PDB entry 8K9G | electron microscopy, 3.49 A resolution | chains B and F of the 8 polymer chains in the assembly

== Chain B (and F) ==
Molecule: TIR domain-containing protein
From: Thermoflavifilum thermophilum
Notes: chain F of this document is another copy of the same molecule, construct and numbering; everything in this record applies to it too
UniProt: A0A1I7NFG5 (A0A1I7NFG5_9BACT); residue numbers follow UniProt; this construct covers 1-450
Amino-acid sequence (450 residues; row label = number of the first residue in the row):
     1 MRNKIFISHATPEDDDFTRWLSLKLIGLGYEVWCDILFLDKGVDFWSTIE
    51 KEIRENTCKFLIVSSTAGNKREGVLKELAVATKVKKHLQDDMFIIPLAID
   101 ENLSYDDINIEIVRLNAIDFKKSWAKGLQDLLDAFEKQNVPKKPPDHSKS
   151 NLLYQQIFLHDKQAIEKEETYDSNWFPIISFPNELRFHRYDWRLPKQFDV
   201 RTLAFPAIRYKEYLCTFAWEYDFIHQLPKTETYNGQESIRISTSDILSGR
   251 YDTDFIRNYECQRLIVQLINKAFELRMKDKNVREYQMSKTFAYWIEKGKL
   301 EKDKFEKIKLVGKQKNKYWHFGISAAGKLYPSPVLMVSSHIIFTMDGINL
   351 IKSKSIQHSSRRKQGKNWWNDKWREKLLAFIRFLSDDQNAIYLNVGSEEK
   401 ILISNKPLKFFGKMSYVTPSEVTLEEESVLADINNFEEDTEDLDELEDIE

== Chain B / chain F interface ==
Residue-residue contacts - 18 pairs, chain B then chain F:
  Asp-91(B) with Asp-44(F)
  Met-92(B) with Gly-42(F); Val-43(F), hydrophobic
  Ile-95(B) with Gly-42(F)
  Val-113(B) with Phe-45(F)
  Arg-114(B) with Asp-44(F); Phe-45(F); Trp-46(F)
  Leu-115(B) with Val-43(F)
  Asn-116(B) with Lys-41(F); Gly-42(F), hydrogen bond (backbone-backbone); Val-43(F), hydrogen bond (backbone-backbone); Phe-45(F)
  Ala-117(B) with Lys-41(F)
  Ile-118(B) with Lys-41(F); Gly-42(F)
  Asp-119(B) with Lys-41(F)
  Asp-133(B) with Asp-40(F)
Interface residues without a listed pair, chain B (13 interface residues in all): Ile-94, Asp-130

== In short ==
13 residues of chain B face 7 of chain F across their interface; the contacts include 2 hydrogen bonds. The
backbones hydrogen-bond at Asn-116(B)/Gly-42(F) and Asn-116(B)/Val-43(F).
Chain B and chain F are both TIR domain-containing protein (Thermoflavifilum thermophilum); the structure,
Cryo-EM structure of Crt-SPARTA-gRNA-tDNA dimer (conformation-1), was determined by electron microscopy (same
publication as 8IT1, 8ISY, 8ISZ and 8IT0).
